PDB entry 3TTU | X-ray diffraction, 1.89 A resolution | chains A and D of the 4 polymer chains in the assembly

[Chain A (and D)]
Protein: Catalase HPII
Source organism: Escherichia coli
Notes: EC 1.11.1.6; chain D of this document is another copy of the same molecule, construct and numbering; everything in this record applies to it too
UniProtKB: P21179 (CATE_ECOLI); numbering as in UniProt (aligned over 1-753)
Sequence (753 residues; numbered 1 to 753; the number before each row is that of its first residue):
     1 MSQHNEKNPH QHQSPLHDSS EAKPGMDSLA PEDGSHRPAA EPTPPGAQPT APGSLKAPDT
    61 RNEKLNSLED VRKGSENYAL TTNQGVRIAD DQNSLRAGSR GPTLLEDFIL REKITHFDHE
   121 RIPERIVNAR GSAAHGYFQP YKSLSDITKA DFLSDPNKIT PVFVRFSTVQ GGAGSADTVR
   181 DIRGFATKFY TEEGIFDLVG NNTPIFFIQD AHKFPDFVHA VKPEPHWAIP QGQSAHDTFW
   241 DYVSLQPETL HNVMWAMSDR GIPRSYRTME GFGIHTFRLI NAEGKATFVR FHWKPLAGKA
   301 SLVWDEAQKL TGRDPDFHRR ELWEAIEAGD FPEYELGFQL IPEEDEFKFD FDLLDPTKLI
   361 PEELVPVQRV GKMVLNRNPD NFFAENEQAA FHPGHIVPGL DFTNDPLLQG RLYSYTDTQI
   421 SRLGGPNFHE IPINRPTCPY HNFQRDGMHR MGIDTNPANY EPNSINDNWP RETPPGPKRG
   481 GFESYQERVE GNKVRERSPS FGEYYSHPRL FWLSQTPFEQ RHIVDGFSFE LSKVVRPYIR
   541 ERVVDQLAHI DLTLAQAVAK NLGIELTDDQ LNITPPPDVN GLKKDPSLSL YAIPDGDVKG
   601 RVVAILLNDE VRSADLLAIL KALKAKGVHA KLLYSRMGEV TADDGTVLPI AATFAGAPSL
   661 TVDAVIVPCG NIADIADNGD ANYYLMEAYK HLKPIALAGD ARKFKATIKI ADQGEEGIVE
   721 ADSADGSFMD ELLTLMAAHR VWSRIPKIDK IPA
Disordered / not traced: 1-27
Sequence notes: engineered mutation N128 (His in P21179), Y413 (Phe in P21179)
Reported in the primary citation:
  - mutagenesis - H128N/F413Y: abolished catalytic activity
  - contacts within the chain: R111-T115
  - mutagenesis - F413Y: unchanged catalytic activity
  - mutagenesis - T115A: increased catalytic activity
  - mutagenesis - R111A, R111K, F413Y: unchanged expression

[Interface between chain A and chain D]
Pairs across the interface (259):
  S28(A) - L245(D)
  L29(A) - R542(D)  hydrogen bond (backbone-side chain)
  P31(A) - Y538(D)
  S35(A) - R536(D)
  S35(A) - Y538(D)
  H36(A) - R536(D)  hydrogen bond (backbone-side chain)
  H36(A) - Y538(D)
  P49(A) - R536(D)
  T50(A) - H226(D)  hydrogen bond
  T50(A) - W227(D)
  A51(A) - H226(D)
  P52(A) - H226(D)
  D90(A) - R495(D)
  D91(A) - H212(D)  salt bridge
  D91(A) - K213(D)
  D91(A) - D216(D)
  Q92(A) - K213(D)  hydrogen bond
  Q92(A) - R497(D)  hydrogen bond (backbone-side chain)
  N93(A) - D210(D)
  N93(A) - H212(D)
  N93(A) - R495(D)
  N93(A) - E496(D)
  N93(A) - R497(D)  hydrogen bond
  S94(A) - D210(D)  hydrogen bond
  S94(A) - H212(D)
  S94(A) - V494(D)
  S94(A) - R495(D)
  L95(A) - K493(D)
  L95(A) - V494(D)
  L95(A) - R495(D)
  R96(A) - D210(D)  salt bridge
  R96(A) - P406(D)
  R96(A) - N492(D)
  R96(A) - K493(D)
  R96(A) - V494(D)  hydrogen bond (backbone-backbone)
  R96(A) - E496(D)  hydrogen bond (side chain-backbone)
  R96(A) - R497(D)
  A97(A) - V489(D)  hydrophobic
  A97(A) - N492(D)
  G98(A) - G491(D)
  G98(A) - N492(D)  hydrogen bond (backbone-backbone)
  G98(A) - V494(D)
  S99(A) - V494(D)
  S99(A) - E496(D)
  S99(A) - S498(D)
  R100(A) - E346(D)  salt bridge
  R100(A) - F347(D)
  R100(A) - D352(D)  salt bridge
  R100(A) - L354(D)
  R100(A) - N404(D)  hydrogen bond (backbone-side chain)
  R100(A) - S498(D)
  G101(A) - N404(D)
  P102(A) - N404(D)
  P102(A) - Q409(D)
  P102(A) - V489(D)
  T103(A) - Q409(D)  hydrogen bond (backbone-side chain)
  L104(A) - K493(D)
  E106(A) - K493(D)  salt bridge
  D107(A) - R495(D)  salt bridge
  I109(A) - H212(D)
  I109(A) - R495(D)
  L110(A) - H212(D)
  R111(A) - Y413(D)
  K113(A) - H212(D)  hydrogen bond (side chain-backbone)
  K113(A) - D216(D)  salt bridge
  I114(A) - A211(D)
  I114(A) - P215(D)
  I114(A) - Y413(D)  hydrophobic
  I114(A) - S414(D)
  T115(A) - Y413(D)  hydrogen bond
  T115(A) - D417(D)
  F117(A) - I126(D)
  F117(A) - F214(D)  hydrophobic
  F117(A) - P215(D)  hydrophobic
  F117(A) - V218(D)  hydrophobic
  D118(A) - S414(D)  hydrogen bond
  D118(A) - D417(D)
  D118(A) - T418(D)  hydrogen bond (backbone-side chain)
  H119(A) - D417(D)  salt bridge
  H119(A) - S421(D)  hydrogen bond
  E120(A) - I126(D)
  E120(A) - H219(D)  salt bridge
  R121(A) - P123(D)
  R121(A) - E124(D)
  R121(A) - I126(D)  hydrogen bond (side chain-backbone)
  R121(A) - K222(D)
  I122(A) - P123(D)
  P123(A) - R121(D)
  P123(A) - P123(D)
  E124(A) - R121(D)
  I126(A) - F117(D)
  I126(A) - E120(D)
  I126(A) - R121(D)  hydrogen bond (backbone-side chain)
  G174(A) - G174(D)
  G174(A) - S175(D)
  G174(A) - Q231(D)
  S175(A) - G174(D)
  D210(A) - N93(D)
  D210(A) - S94(D)  hydrogen bond
  D210(A) - R96(D)  salt bridge
  A211(A) - I114(D)
  H212(A) - D91(D)  salt bridge
  H212(A) - Q92(D)
  H212(A) - N93(D)
  H212(A) - S94(D)
  H212(A) - L110(D)
  H212(A) - K113(D)  hydrogen bond (backbone-side chain)
  K213(A) - D91(D)  hydrogen bond (side chain-backbone)
  K213(A) - Q92(D)  hydrogen bond
  F214(A) - F117(D)  hydrophobic
  P215(A) - I114(D)
  P215(A) - F117(D)  hydrophobic
  D216(A) - D91(D)
  D216(A) - K113(D)  salt bridge
  V218(A) - F117(D)  hydrophobic
  H219(A) - E120(D)  salt bridge
  K222(A) - R121(D)
  P225(A) - N381(D)
  P225(A) - F382(D)  hydrogen bond (backbone-backbone)
  H226(A) - T50(D)  hydrogen bond
  H226(A) - A51(D)
  H226(A) - P52(D)
  H226(A) - W323(D)
  H226(A) - D380(D)
  H226(A) - F382(D)  hydrogen bond (backbone-backbone)
  W227(A) - T50(D)
  W227(A) - R319(D)
  W227(A) - R320(D)
  W227(A) - W323(D)  hydrophobic
  W227(A) - F382(D)
  A228(A) - R319(D)  hydrogen bond (backbone-side chain)
  A228(A) - F382(D)  hydrophobic
  I229(A) - D316(D)
  I229(A) - R319(D)
  I229(A) - R320(D)
  P230(A) - D316(D)
  Q231(A) - G174(D)
  Q231(A) - D316(D)  hydrogen bond (backbone-side chain)
  Q233(A) - P315(D)
  D305(A) - R313(D)  salt bridge
  Q308(A) - G312(D)
  Q308(A) - R313(D)  hydrogen bond
  K309(A) - K309(D)
  K309(A) - R313(D)
  T311(A) - G312(D)  hydrogen bond (side chain-backbone)
  G312(A) - Q308(D)
  G312(A) - T311(D)  hydrogen bond (backbone-side chain)
  G312(A) - G312(D)
  R313(A) - D305(D)  salt bridge
  R313(A) - Q308(D)  hydrogen bond
  R313(A) - K309(D)
  P315(A) - Q233(D)
  D316(A) - I229(D)
  D316(A) - P230(D)
  D316(A) - Q231(D)  hydrogen bond (side chain-backbone)
  R319(A) - W227(D)
  R319(A) - A228(D)  hydrogen bond (side chain-backbone)
  R319(A) - I229(D)
  R320(A) - W227(D)
  R320(A) - I229(D)
  W323(A) - H226(D)
  W323(A) - W227(D)  hydrophobic
  E346(A) - R100(D)  salt bridge
  F347(A) - R100(D)
  D352(A) - R100(D)  salt bridge
  L354(A) - R100(D)
  D380(A) - H226(D)
  N381(A) - P225(D)
  F382(A) - P225(D)  hydrogen bond (backbone-backbone)
  F382(A) - H226(D)  hydrogen bond (backbone-backbone)
  F382(A) - W227(D)
  F382(A) - A228(D)  hydrophobic
  N404(A) - R100(D)
  N404(A) - G101(D)
  N404(A) - P102(D)
  P406(A) - R96(D)
  Q409(A) - P102(D)
  Q409(A) - T103(D)  hydrogen bond (side chain-backbone)
  Y413(A) - R111(D)
  Y413(A) - I114(D)  hydrophobic
  Y413(A) - T115(D)  hydrogen bond
  S414(A) - I114(D)
  S414(A) - D118(D)  hydrogen bond
  D417(A) - T115(D)
  D417(A) - D118(D)
  D417(A) - H119(D)  salt bridge
  T418(A) - D118(D)  hydrogen bond (side chain-backbone)
  S421(A) - H119(D)  hydrogen bond
  V489(A) - A97(D)  hydrophobic
  V489(A) - P102(D)
  G491(A) - G98(D)
  N492(A) - R96(D)
  N492(A) - A97(D)
  N492(A) - G98(D)  hydrogen bond (backbone-backbone)
  K493(A) - L95(D)
  K493(A) - R96(D)
  K493(A) - L104(D)
  K493(A) - E106(D)  salt bridge
  V494(A) - S94(D)
  V494(A) - L95(D)
  V494(A) - R96(D)  hydrogen bond (backbone-backbone)
  V494(A) - G98(D)
  V494(A) - S99(D)
  R495(A) - D90(D)
  R495(A) - N93(D)
  R495(A) - S94(D)
  R495(A) - L95(D)
  R495(A) - D107(D)  salt bridge
  R495(A) - I109(D)
  E496(A) - N93(D)
  E496(A) - R96(D)  hydrogen bond (backbone-side chain)
  E496(A) - S99(D)
  R497(A) - Q92(D)  hydrogen bond (side chain-backbone)
  R497(A) - N93(D)  hydrogen bond
  R497(A) - R96(D)
  S498(A) - S99(D)  hydrogen bond (backbone-backbone)
  S498(A) - R100(D)
  S532(A) - M637(D)
  K533(A) - G656(D)  hydrogen bond (side chain-backbone)
  V535(A) - P49(D)
  R536(A) - H36(D)  hydrogen bond (side chain-backbone)
  R536(A) - P49(D)
  Y538(A) - P31(D)
  Y538(A) - S35(D)
  Y538(A) - H36(D)
  R540(A) - M637(D)
  R542(A) - L29(D)  hydrogen bond (side chain-backbone)
  K560(A) - R636(D)
  N561(A) - R636(D)
  N561(A) - M637(D)  hydrogen bond (backbone-backbone)
  L562(A) - M637(D)
  L562(A) - G638(D)
  G563(A) - M637(D)
  R636(A) - K560(D)
  R636(A) - N561(D)
  M637(A) - S532(D)
  M637(A) - R540(D)
  M637(A) - N561(D)  hydrogen bond (backbone-backbone)
  M637(A) - L562(D)
  M637(A) - G563(D)  hydrogen bond (backbone-backbone)
  G638(A) - L562(D)  hydrogen bond (backbone-backbone)
  G656(A) - K533(D)  hydrogen bond (backbone-side chain)
  G679(A) - D749(D)
  G679(A) - K750(D)
  G679(A) - I751(D)
  G679(A) - P752(D)
  N682(A) - P752(D)
  Y683(A) - Y683(D)
  Y683(A) - P752(D)
  Y683(A) - A753(D)  hydrophobic
  M686(A) - P752(D)  hydrophobic
  D749(A) - G679(D)  hydrogen bond (backbone-backbone)
  K750(A) - G679(D)
  I751(A) - G679(D)
  P752(A) - G679(D)
  P752(A) - N682(D)
  P752(A) - Y683(D)
  P752(A) - M686(D)  hydrophobic
  A753(A) - Y683(D)  hydrophobic
Interface residues without a listed pair, chain A (133 interface residues in all): A30, Q48, R125, V127, R130, A173, L245, Q246, E324, E490, P499, S500, F529
Interface residues without a listed pair, chain D (134 interface residues in all): A30, Q48, I122, R125, V127, R130, Q246, E324, P379, E490, P499, S500, F529, V535, D677, N678

[Summary]
The interface between chain A and chain D involves 133 residues on one side and 134 on the other; the contacts
include 56 hydrogen bonds and 20 salt bridges. Polar contacts include D91(A)-H212(D), R96(A)-D210(D) and
R100(A)-E346(D). From the paper: H128N/F413Y of chain A abolish catalytic activity; contacts within the chain
involving T115(A) and R111(A); 5 substitutions were tested in all.
Both chains are Catalase HPII (Escherichia coli). Entry 3TTU (Structure of F413Y/H128N double variant of E.
coli KatE) was determined by X-ray diffraction (same publication as 3TTT, 3TTV, 3TTW and 3TTX).
